4N9W - chain A; structure by X-ray diffraction, 1.94 A resolution.

[Chain A]
Name: GDP-mannose-dependent alpha-(1-2)-phosphatidylinositol mannosyltransferase
From: Mycobacterium smegmatis
Notes: EC 2.4.1.57
UniProt: A0QWG6 (PIMA_MYCS2); residue numbers follow UniProt; this construct covers 1-386
Sequence (390 residues; row label = number of the first residue in the row; numbers below 1 keep their minus sign (Gly-3 is residue -3)):
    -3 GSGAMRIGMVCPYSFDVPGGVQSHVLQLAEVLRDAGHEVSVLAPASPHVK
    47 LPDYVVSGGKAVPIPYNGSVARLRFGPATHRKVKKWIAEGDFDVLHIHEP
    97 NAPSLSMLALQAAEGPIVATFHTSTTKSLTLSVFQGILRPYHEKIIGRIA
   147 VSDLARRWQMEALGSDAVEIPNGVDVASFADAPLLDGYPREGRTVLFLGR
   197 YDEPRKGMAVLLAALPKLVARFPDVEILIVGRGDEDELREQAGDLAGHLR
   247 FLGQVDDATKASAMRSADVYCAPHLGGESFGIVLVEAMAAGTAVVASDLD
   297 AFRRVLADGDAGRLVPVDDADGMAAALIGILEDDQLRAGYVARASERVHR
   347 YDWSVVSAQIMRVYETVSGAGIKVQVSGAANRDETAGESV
Disordered / not traced: -3 to -1, 149-162, 374-386
Sequence notes: expression tag (-3 to 0)
Swiss-Prot annotation at these positions:
  - binding site (GDP-alpha-D-mannose): Tyr9, Gly16, Arg196, Arg201, Lys202, Val251 to Asp253, Lys256, Glu274 to Ile278, Glu282
  - binding site (a 1,2-diacyl-sn-glycero-3-phospho-(1D-myo-inositol)): Gln18, Tyr62, Asn63, Arg68
  - site: His118 (Important for catalytic activity)
  - mutagenesis: Tyr9 (Y9A: Loss of mannosyltransferase activity), Gln18 (Q18A: Strong decrease of mannosyltransferase activity), Tyr62 (Y62A: Loss of mannosyltransferase activity), Asn63 (N63A: Loss of mannosyltransferase activity), Ser65 (S65A: Same activity as the wild-type), Arg68 (R68A: Loss of mannosyltransferase activity), Arg70 (R70A: Same activity as the wild-type), Arg77 to Lys81 (Loss of mannosyltransferase activity and the ability to bind phospholipid aggregates), His118 (H118A: Loss of mannosyltransferase activity), Lys123 (K123A: 23% less active than the wild-type), Thr126 (T126C: Interacts only marginally with GDP and is inactive; when associated with C-359; T126W: No change in the activity), Arg196 (R196A: Loss of mannosyltransferase activity), 4 further mutagenesis entries in UniProt
Small-molecule neighbours: GDP (guanosine-5'-diphosphate): Pro14, Gly15, Gly16, Ser19, Leu194, Lys202, Val226, Gly227, Gly249, Gln250, Val251, Asp252, Asp253, Lys256, Met260, Ser275, Ile278, Val279, Glu282

[Overview]
Bound to chain A: GDP. From UniProt: 15 GDP-alpha-D-mannose-binding residues, 4 residues binding
1,2-diacyl-sn-glycero-3-phospho-(1D-myo-inositol) and 20 mutagenesis sites.
Chain A is GDP-mannose-dependent alpha-(1-2)-phosphatidylinositol mannosyltransferase (Mycobacterium
smegmatis); the structure, Crystal structure of phosphatidyl mannosyltransferase PimA, was determined by X-ray
diffraction (same publication as 4NC9).
